PDB entry 9G3X | electron microscopy, 4.50 A resolution (low resolution: residue-level contacts below are approximate; hydrogen-bond / salt-bridge calls are withheld) | chains G and g of the 10 polymer chains in the assembly

[Chain G]
Name: Gamma-tubulin complex component
From: Sus scrofa
Reference sequence: A0A8D1IGH3 (A0A8D1IGH3_PIG); residues 1-905 here = UniProt positions 1-905
Chain sequence (905 residues; row label = number of the first residue in the row):
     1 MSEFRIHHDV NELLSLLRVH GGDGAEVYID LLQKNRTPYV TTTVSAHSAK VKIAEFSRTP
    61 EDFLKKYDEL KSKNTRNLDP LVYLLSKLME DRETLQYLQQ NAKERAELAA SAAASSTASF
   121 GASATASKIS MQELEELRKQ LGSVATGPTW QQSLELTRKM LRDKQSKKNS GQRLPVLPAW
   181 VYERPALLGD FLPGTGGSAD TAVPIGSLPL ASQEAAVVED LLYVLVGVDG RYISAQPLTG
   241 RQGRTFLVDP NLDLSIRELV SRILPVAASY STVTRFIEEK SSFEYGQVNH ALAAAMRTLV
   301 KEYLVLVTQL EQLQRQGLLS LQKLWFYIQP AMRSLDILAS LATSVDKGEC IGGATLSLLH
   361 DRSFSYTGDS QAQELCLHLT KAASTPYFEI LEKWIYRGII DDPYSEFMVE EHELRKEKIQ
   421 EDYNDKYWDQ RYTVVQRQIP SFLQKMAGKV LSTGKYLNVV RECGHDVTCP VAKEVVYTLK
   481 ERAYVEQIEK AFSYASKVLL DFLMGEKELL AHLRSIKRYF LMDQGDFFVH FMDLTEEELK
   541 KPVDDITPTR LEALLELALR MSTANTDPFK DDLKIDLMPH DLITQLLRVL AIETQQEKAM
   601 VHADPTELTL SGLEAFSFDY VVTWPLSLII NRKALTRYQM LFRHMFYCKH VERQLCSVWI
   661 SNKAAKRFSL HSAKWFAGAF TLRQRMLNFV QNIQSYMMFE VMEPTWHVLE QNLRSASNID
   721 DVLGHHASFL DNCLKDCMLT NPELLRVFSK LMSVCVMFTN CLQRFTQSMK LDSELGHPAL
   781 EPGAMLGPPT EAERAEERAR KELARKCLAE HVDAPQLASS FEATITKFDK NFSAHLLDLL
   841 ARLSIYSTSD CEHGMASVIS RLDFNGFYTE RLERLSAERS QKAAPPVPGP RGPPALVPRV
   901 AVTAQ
Disordered / not traced: 1-150, 172-202, 562-604, 664-674, 771-816, 848-854, 864-869, 876-905

[Chain g]
Name: Tubulin gamma chain
From: Sus scrofa
Reference sequence: A0A287BRH5 (A0A287BRH5_PIG); residues 1-451 here = UniProt positions 1-451
Chain sequence (451 residues; row label = number of the first residue in the row):
     1 MPREIITLQL GQCGNQIGFE FWKQLCAEHG ISPEGIVEEF ATEGTDRKDV FFYQADDEHY
    61 IPRAVLLDLE PRVIHSILNS PYAKLYNPEN IYLSEHGGGA GNNWASGFSQ GEKIHEDIFD
   121 IIDREADGSD SLEGFVLCHS IAGGTGSGLG SYLLERLNDR YPKKLVQTYS VFPNQDEMSD
   181 VVVQPYNSLL TLKRLTQNAD CVVVLDNTAL NRIATDRLHI QNPSFSQINQ LVSTIMSAST
   241 TTLRYPGYMN NDLIGLIASL IPTPRLHFLM TGYTPLTTDQ SVASVRKTTV LDVMRRLLQP
   301 KNVMVSTGRD RQTNHCYIAI LNIIQGEVDP TQVHKSLQRI RERKLANFIP WGPASIQVAL
   361 SRKSPYLPSA HRVSGLMMAN HTSISSLFES SCQQYDKLRK REAFLEQFRK EDIFKENFDE
   421 LDRSREVVQE LIDEYHAATR PDYISWGTQE Q
Disordered / not traced: 279-285, 441-451

[Interface between chain G and chain g]
Pairs across the interface - 10 pairs, chain G then chain g:
  H530(G) - M1(g)
  S661(G) - P264(g)
  N662(G) - P264(g)
  K663(G) - P264(g)
  F680(G) - P262(g)
  N688(G) - P353(g)
  E870(G) - W351(g)
  E870(G) - P353(g)
  R871(G) - G352(g)
  L872(G) - G352(g)
Other interface residues (no listed pair), chain G (10 interface residues in all): D526
Other interface residues (no listed pair), chain g (7 interface residues in all): A354

[In short]
The interface between chain G and chain g involves 10 residues on one side and 7 on the other.
Here chain G is Gamma-tubulin complex component and chain g is Tubulin gamma chain, both from Sus scrofa.
Entry 9G3X (Structure of the Partially-assembled gamma-Tubulin Ring Complex from Pig Brain) was determined by
electron microscopy (same publication as 9G3Y, 9G3Z and 9G40).
